Entry 5B38 (X-ray diffraction, 2.30 A resolution); this record covers chains A and C of the 4 polymer chains in the assembly.

== Chain A ==
Molecule: HLA class I histocompatibility antigen, B-57 alpha chain
Source organism: Homo sapiens
Reference sequence: P18465 (1B57_HUMAN); residues 1-276 here correspond to UniProt positions 25-300 (UniProt number = residue number + 24)
Sequence (276 residues; numbered 1 to 276; the number before each row is that of its first residue):
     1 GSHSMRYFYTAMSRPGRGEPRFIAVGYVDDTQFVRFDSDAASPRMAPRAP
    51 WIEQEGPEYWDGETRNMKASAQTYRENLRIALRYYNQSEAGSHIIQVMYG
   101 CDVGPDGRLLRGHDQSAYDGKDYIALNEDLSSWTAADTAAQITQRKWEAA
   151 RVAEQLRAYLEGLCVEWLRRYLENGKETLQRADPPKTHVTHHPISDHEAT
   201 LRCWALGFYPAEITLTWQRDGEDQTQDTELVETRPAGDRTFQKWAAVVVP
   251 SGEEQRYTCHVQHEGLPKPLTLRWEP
Not modelled in the structure: 276
Disulfide bonds: Cys101-Cys164, Cys203-Cys259

== Chain C ==
Molecule: peptide from Ig kappa chain C region
Reference sequence: P01834 (IGKC_HUMAN); residues 1-9 here correspond to UniProt positions 93-101 (UniProt number = residue number + 92)
Sequence (9 residues; numbered 1 to 9; the number before each row is that of its first residue):
     1 LSSPVTKSF

== How chain A and chain C interact ==
Residue-residue contacts (38; chain A residue first):
  Met5(A) with Leu1(C)
  Tyr7(A) with Leu1(C), hydrogen bond (side chain-backbone); Ser2(C), hydrogen bond (side chain-backbone)
  Tyr9(A) with Ser2(C)
  Tyr59(A) with Leu1(C), hydrophobic
  Glu63(A) with Leu1(C); Ser2(C), hydrogen bond
  Asn66(A) with Ser2(C), hydrogen bond; Ser3(C), hydrogen bond (side chain-backbone); Pro4(C)
  Met67(A) with Ser2(C)
  Thr73(A) with Lys7(C)
  Tyr74(A) with Lys7(C)
  Asn77(A) with Lys7(C), hydrogen bond (side chain-backbone); Ser8(C); Phe9(C), hydrogen bond (side chain-backbone)
  Ile80(A) with Phe9(C)
  Tyr84(A) with Phe9(C)
  Ile95(A) with Phe9(C), hydrophobic
  Tyr99(A) with Ser2(C); Ser3(C), hydrogen bond (side chain-backbone)
  Asp114(A) with Lys7(C), salt bridge
  Tyr123(A) with Phe9(C), hydrophobic
  Lys146(A) with Phe9(C), hydrogen bond (side chain-backbone)
  Trp147(A) with Lys7(C); Ser8(C), hydrogen bond (side chain-backbone); Phe9(C), hydrophobic
  Val152(A) with Val5(C), hydrophobic; Lys7(C)
  Gln155(A) with Val5(C)
  Leu156(A) with Ser3(C); Lys7(C)
  Tyr159(A) with Leu1(C), hydrogen bond (side chain-backbone); Ser2(C); Ser3(C), hydrogen bond (side chain-backbone); Pro4(C)
  Trp167(A) with Leu1(C)
  Tyr171(A) with Leu1(C), hydrogen bond (side chain-backbone)
Interface residues without a listed pair, chain A (29 interface residues in all): Met45, Ser116, Trp133, Thr143, Leu163
Interface residues without a listed pair, chain C (9 interface residues in all): Thr6

== Summary ==
Chain A and chain C form an interface of 29 and 9 residues respectively; the contacts include 13 hydrogen
bonds and 1 salt bridge. Polar contacts include Asp114(A)-Lys7(C), Tyr7(A)-Leu1(C) and Tyr7(A)-Ser2(C).
Here chain A is HLA class I histocompatibility antigen, B-57 alpha chain (Homo sapiens) and chain C is peptide
from Ig kappa chain C region. Entry 5B38 (KIR3DL1*005 in complex with HLA-B*57:01) was determined by X-ray
diffraction (same publication as 5B39).
